PDB entry 6J3G | X-ray diffraction, 1.95 A resolution | chains A and B

Chain A (and B):
Name: Glutathione S-transferase
Organism: Ceriporiopsis subvermispora (strain B)
Notes: chain B of this document is another copy of the same molecule, construct and numbering; everything in this record applies to it too
UniProtKB: M2QJS8 (M2QJS8_CERS8); numbering as in UniProt (aligned over 1-256)
Chain sequence (265 residues; each row starts with the number of its first residue; numbers below 1 keep their minus sign (Ser-8 is residue -8)):
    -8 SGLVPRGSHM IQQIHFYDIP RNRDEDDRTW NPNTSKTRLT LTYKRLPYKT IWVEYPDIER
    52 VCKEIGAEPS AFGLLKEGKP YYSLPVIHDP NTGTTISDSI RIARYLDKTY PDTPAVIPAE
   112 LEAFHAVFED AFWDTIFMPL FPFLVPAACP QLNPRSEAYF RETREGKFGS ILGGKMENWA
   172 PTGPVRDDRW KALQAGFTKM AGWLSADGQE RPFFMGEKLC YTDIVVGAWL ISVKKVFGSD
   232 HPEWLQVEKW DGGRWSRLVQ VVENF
Construct notes: expression tag (-8 to 0)

Interface between chain A and chain B:
Pairs across the interface (43; chain A residue first):
  Arg95(A) - Ala197(B)  hydrogen bond (side chain-backbone)
  Arg95(A) - Asp198(B)
  Ala110(A) - Arg202(B)  hydrogen bond (backbone-side chain)
  Glu111(A) - Met206(B)
  Leu112(A) - Phe115(B)  hydrophobic
  Glu113(A) - Asp198(B)
  Glu113(A) - Arg202(B)
  Ala114(A) - Trp194(B)
  Ala114(A) - Phe205(B)
  Phe115(A) - Leu112(B)  hydrophobic
  Phe115(A) - Phe115(B)  hydrophobic
  Phe115(A) - Phe205(B)  hydrophobic
  Phe115(A) - Met206(B)  hydrophobic
  Phe115(A) - Thr213(B)
  Ala117(A) - Trp194(B)
  Ala117(A) - Ala197(B)  hydrophobic
  Val118(A) - Phe119(B)  hydrophobic
  Val118(A) - Ala122(B)  hydrophobic
  Val118(A) - Trp194(B)  hydrophobic
  Val118(A) - Phe205(B)  hydrophobic
  Phe119(A) - Val118(B)  hydrophobic
  Asp121(A) - Lys190(B)
  Asp121(A) - Trp194(B)  hydrogen bond
  Ala122(A) - Val118(B)  hydrophobic
  Ala122(A) - Ala122(B)  hydrophobic
  Lys190(A) - Asp121(B)  salt bridge
  Trp194(A) - Ala114(B)
  Trp194(A) - Ala117(B)
  Trp194(A) - Val118(B)  hydrophobic
  Trp194(A) - Asp121(B)  hydrogen bond
  Ala197(A) - Arg95(B)  hydrogen bond (backbone-side chain)
  Ala197(A) - Glu113(B)
  Ala197(A) - Ala117(B)  hydrophobic
  Asp198(A) - Arg95(B)
  Asp198(A) - Glu113(B)
  Arg202(A) - Ala110(B)  hydrogen bond (side chain-backbone)
  Arg202(A) - Glu113(B)
  Phe205(A) - Ala114(B)
  Phe205(A) - Phe115(B)  hydrophobic
  Phe205(A) - Val118(B)  hydrophobic
  Met206(A) - Glu111(B)
  Met206(A) - Phe115(B)  hydrophobic
  Thr213(A) - Phe115(B)
Also at the interface, not in a pair above, chain A (23 interface residues in all): Asp125, Leu195, Cys211
Also at the interface, not in a pair above, chain B (23 interface residues in all): Asp125, Leu195, Cys211

In short:
Chain A and chain B each contribute 23 residues to their interface; the contacts include 6 hydrogen bonds and
1 salt bridge. Among the polar pairs are Lys190(A)-Asp121(B), Arg95(A)-Ala197(B) and Ala110(A)-Arg202(B).
Both chains are Glutathione S-transferase (Ceriporiopsis subvermispora (strain B)). Entry 6J3G (Crystal
structure of an apo form of the glutathione S-transferase, CsGST83044, of Ceriporiopsis subvermispora) was
determined by X-ray diffraction together with 6J3H from the same study.
